7W1M - chains A and C of the 8 polymer chains in the assembly; structure by electron microscopy, 6.50 A resolution (low resolution: residue-level contacts below are approximate; hydrogen-bond / salt-bridge calls are withheld).

[Chain A]
Molecule: Structural maintenance of chromosomes protein 1A
Source organism: Homo sapiens
Reference sequence: Q14683 (SMC1A_HUMAN); residue numbers follow UniProt; this construct covers 1-1233
Sequence (1233 residues; numbered 1 to 1233; the number before each row is that of its first residue):
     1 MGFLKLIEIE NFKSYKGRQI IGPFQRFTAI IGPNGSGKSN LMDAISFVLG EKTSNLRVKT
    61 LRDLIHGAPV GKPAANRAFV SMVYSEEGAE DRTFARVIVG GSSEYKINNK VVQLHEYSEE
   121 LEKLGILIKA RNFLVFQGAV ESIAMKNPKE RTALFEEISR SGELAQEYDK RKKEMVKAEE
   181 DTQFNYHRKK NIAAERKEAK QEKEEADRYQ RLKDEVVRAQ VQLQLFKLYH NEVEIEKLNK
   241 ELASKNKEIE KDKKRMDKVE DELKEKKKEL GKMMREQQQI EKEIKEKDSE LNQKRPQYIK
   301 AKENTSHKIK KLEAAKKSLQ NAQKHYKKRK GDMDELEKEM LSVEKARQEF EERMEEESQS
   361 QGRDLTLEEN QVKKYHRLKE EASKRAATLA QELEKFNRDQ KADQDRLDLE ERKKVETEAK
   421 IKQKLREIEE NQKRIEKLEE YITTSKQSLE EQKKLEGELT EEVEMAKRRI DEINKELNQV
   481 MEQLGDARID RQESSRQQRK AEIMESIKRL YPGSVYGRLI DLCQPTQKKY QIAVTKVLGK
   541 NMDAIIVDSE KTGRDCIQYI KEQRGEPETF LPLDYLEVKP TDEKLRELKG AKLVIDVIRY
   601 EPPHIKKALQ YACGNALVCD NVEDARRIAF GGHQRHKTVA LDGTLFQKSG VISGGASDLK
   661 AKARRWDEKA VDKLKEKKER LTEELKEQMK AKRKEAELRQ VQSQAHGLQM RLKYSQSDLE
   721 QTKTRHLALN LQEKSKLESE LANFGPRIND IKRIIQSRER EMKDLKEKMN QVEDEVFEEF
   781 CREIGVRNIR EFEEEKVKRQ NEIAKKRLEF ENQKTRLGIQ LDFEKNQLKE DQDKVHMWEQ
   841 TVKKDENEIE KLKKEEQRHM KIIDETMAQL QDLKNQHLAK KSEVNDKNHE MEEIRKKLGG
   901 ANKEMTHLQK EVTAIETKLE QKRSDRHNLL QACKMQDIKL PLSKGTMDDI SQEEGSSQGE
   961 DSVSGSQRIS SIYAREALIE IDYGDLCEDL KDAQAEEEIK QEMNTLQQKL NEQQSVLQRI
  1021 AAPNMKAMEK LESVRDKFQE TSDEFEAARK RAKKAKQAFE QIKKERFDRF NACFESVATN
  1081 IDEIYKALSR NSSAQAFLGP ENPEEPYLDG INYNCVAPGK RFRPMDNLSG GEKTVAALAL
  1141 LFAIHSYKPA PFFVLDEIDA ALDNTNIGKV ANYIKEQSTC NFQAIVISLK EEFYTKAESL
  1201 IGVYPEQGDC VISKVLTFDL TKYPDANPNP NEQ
Disordered / not traced: 1, 202-1026, 1226-1233
Ligand contacts:
  - ADP (adenosine-5'-diphosphate), molecule 1: Lys13, Ser14, Gly35, Ser36, Gly37, Lys38, Ser39, Asn40, Arg57, Ile65, His66, Gly67, Ala68, Pro69, Cys1210, Val1211
  - ADP, molecule 2: Lys1120, Arg1121, Arg1123, Asn1127, Leu1128, Ser1129, Glu1132
  - beryllium trifluoride (BEF): Pro33, Asn34, Gly35, Ser36, Lys38, Ser39, Arg57, Gln137, Glu1157, Ile1187
Swiss-Prot annotation at these positions:
  - binding site (ATP): Gly32 to Ser39
  - modified residue: Ser358 (Phosphoserine), Ser360 (Phosphoserine), Lys648 (N6-acetyllysine), Lys713 (N6-acetyllysine), Ser957 (Phosphoserine), Ser962 (Phosphoserine), Ser966 (Phosphoserine), Ser970 (Phosphoserine), Lys1037 (N6-acetyllysine)
  - natural variant: Val58 to Arg62 (deletion: In CDLS2), Phe133 (F133V: In CDLS2), Glu141 (E141K: In CDLS2), Arg171 to Gln1233 (deletion: In DEE85), Arg196 (R196H: In CDLS2), Lys268 (deletion: In CDLS2), Ser306 (deletion: In CDLS2), Arg398 (R398G: In CDLS2; R398Q: In CDLS2), Glu493 (E493A: In CDLS2), Arg496 (R496C: In CDLS2; R496H: In CDLS2), Arg499 to Gln1233 (deletion: In DEE85), Gln531 to Gln1233 (deletion: In DEE85), 20 further natural variant entries in UniProt
  - mutagenesis: Ser957 (S957A: Reduces phosphorylation and the S-phase checkpoint activation. Abolishes S-phase activation; when associated with A-966), Ser966 (S966A: Reduces phosphorylation and the S-phase checkpoint activation. Increases sensitivity to DNA methylation. Abolishes S-phase activation; when associated with A-957)

[Chain C]
Molecule: Double-strand-break repair protein rad21 homolog
Source organism: Homo sapiens
Reference sequence: O60216 (RAD21_HUMAN); residues 1-631 here = UniProt positions 1-631
Sequence (631 residues; numbered 1 to 631; the number before each row is that of its first residue):
     1 MFYAHFVLSK RGPLAKIWLA AHWDKKLTKA HVFECNLESS VESIISPKVK MALRTSGHLL
    61 LGVVRIYHRK AKYLLADCNE AFIKIKMAFR PGVVDLPEEN REAAYNAITL PEEFHDFDQP
   121 LPDLDDIDVA QQFSLNQSRV EEITMREEVG NISILQENDF GDFGMDDREI MAEGSAFEDD
   181 DMLVSTTTSN LLLESEQSTS NLNEKINHLE YEDQYKDDNF GEGNDGGILD DKLISNNDGG
   241 IFDDPPALSE AGVMLPEQPA HDDMDEDDNV SMGGPDSPAS VDPVEPMPTM TDQTTLVPNE
   301 EEAFALEPID ITVKETKAKR KRKLIVDSVK ELDSKTIRAQ LSDYSDIVTT LDLAPPTKKL
   361 MMWKETGGVE KLFSLPAQPL WNNRLLKLFT RCLTPLVPED LRKRRKGGEA DNLDEFLKEF
   421 ENPEVPREDQ QQQHQQRDVI DEPIIEEPSA LQESVMEASR TNIDESAMPP PPPQGVKRKA
   481 GQIDPEPVMP PQQVEQMEIP PVELPPEEPP NICQLIPELE LLPEKEKEKE KEKEDDEEEE
   541 DEDASGGDQD QEERRWNKRT QQMLHGLQRA LAKTGAESIS LLELCRNTNR KQAAAKFYSF
   601 LVLKKQQAIE LTQEEPYSDI IATPGPRFHI I
Disordered / not traced: 1-9, 93-153, 172-320, 395-557, 631
Sequence notes: engineered mutation Ala172 (Arg in O60216), Ala279 (Asp in O60216), Ala450 (Arg in O60216)
Swiss-Prot annotation at these positions:
  - region: Ile154 to Met171 (Interaction with NIPBL)
  - modified residue: Ser46 (Phosphoserine), Ser153 (Phosphoserine), Ser175 (Phosphoserine), Ser249 (Phosphoserine), Thr394 (Phosphothreonine), Ser454 (Phosphoserine), Ser545 (Phosphoserine), Thr623 (Phosphothreonine)
  - cross-link (Glycyl lysine isopeptide (Lys-Gly)): Lys48 (interchain with G-Cter in SUMO2), Lys216 (interchain with G-Cter in SUMO2), Lys418 (interchain with G-Cter in SUMO2)
  - natural variant: Gln197 to Ile631 (deletion: In CDLS4), Pro376 (P376R: In CDLS4), Gly481 (G481R: Found in a radiation-sensitive cancer patient), Cys585 (C585R: In CDLS4), Ala622 (A622T: In MGS)
  - mutagenesis: Met1 to Asp126 (Abolishes interaction with SMC1), Asp126 to Asp282 (Abolishes binding to SMARCA5), Asp276 to Ser280 (Loss of cleavage by caspase-3 or caspase-7), Asp282 (D282E: No effect on cleavage by caspase-3 or caspase-7)

[Interface between chain A and chain C]
Residue-residue contacts (18):
  Pro33(A) with Lys605(C)
  Ser1199(A) with Tyr617(C)
  Leu1200(A) with Phe597(C)
  Tyr1204(A) with Lys604(C); Lys605(C)
  Pro1205(A) with Lys605(C)
  Gln1207(A) with Gln607(C)
  Thr1217(A) with Pro616(C); Tyr617(C)
  Phe1218(A) with Phe597(C); Tyr617(C)
  Asp1219(A) with Tyr617(C)
  Leu1220(A) with Arg590(C)
  Tyr1223(A) with Arg590(C)
  Pro1224(A) with Asn589(C)
  Asp1225(A) with Asn589(C); Arg590(C); Lys591(C)
Interface residues without a listed pair, chain A (17 interface residues in all): Gln25, Thr1195, Val1203, Leu1216
Interface residues without a listed pair, chain C (11 interface residues in all): Gln613, Ile620

[In short]
17 residues of chain A and 11 residues of chain C are in contact. Ligands of chain A: ADP and beryllium
trifluoride. Curated annotation (UniProt) lists 8 ATP-binding residues and 2 mutagenesis sites on chain A; 7
mutagenesis sites on chain C.
Chain A is Structural maintenance of chromosomes protein 1A and chain C is Double-strand-break repair protein
rad21 homolog, both from Homo sapiens; the structure, Cryo-EM structure of human cohesin-CTCF-DNA complex, was
determined by electron microscopy.
